Entry 1OC9 (X-ray diffraction, 2.35 A resolution); this record covers chains A and B.

[Chain A]
Protein: Tryparedoxin II
Source organism: Crithidia fasciculata
UniProt: O77093 (O77093); numbering as in UniProt (aligned over 14-165)
Chain sequence (152 residues; each row starts with the number of its first residue):
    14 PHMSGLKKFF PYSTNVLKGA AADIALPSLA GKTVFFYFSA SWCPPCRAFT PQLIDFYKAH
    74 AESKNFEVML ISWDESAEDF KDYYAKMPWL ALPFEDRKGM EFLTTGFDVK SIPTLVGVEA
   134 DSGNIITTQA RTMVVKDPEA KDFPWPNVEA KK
Unresolved in the structure: 14
Construct notes: conflict Ser76 (Lys in O77093)

[Chain B]
Protein: Tryparedoxin II
Source organism: Crithidia fasciculata
UniProt: O77093 (O77093); numbering as in UniProt (aligned over 14-165)
Chain sequence (152 residues; row label = number of the first residue in the row):
    14 PHMSGLKKFF PYSTNVLKGA AADIALPSLA GKTVFFYFSA SWCPPCRAFT PQLIDFYKAH
    74 AEKKNFEVML ISWDESAEDF KDYYAKMPWL ALPFEDRKGM EFLTTGFDVK SIPTLVGVEA
   134 DSGNIITTQA RTMVVKDPEA KDFPWPNVEA KK
Unresolved in the structure: 14, 163-165

[Interface between chain A and chain B]
Residue-residue contacts (29; chain A residue first):
  Gly119(A) - Trp55(B)
  Gly119(A) - Pro57(B)
  Gly119(A) - Arg60(B)  hydrogen bond (backbone-side chain)
  Phe120(A) - Trp55(B)
  Phe120(A) - Pro57(B)
  Asp121(A) - Ser54(B)
  Glu132(A) - Ser124(B)  hydrogen bond
  Gly136(A) - Pro58(B)
  Asn137(A) - Ser124(B)  hydrogen bond
  Asn137(A) - Ile125(B)
  Asn137(A) - Pro126(B)  hydrogen bond (side chain-backbone)
  Asn137(A) - Arg144(B)  hydrogen bond
  Ile138(A) - Trp55(B)  hydrophobic
  Ile138(A) - Cys56(B)  hydrophobic
  Ile138(A) - Pro57(B)
  Ile138(A) - Pro58(B)
  Ile138(A) - Ser124(B)
  Ile138(A) - Ile125(B)  hydrogen bond (backbone-backbone)
  Ile139(A) - Trp86(B)
  Thr141(A) - Trp55(B)
  Gln142(A) - Glu88(B)  hydrogen bond
  Pro159(A) - Lys123(B)
  Asn160(A) - Trp86(B)
  Asn160(A) - Met113(B)
  Glu162(A) - Trp55(B)
  Glu162(A) - Trp86(B)
  Glu162(A) - Glu88(B)
  Ala163(A) - Met113(B)  hydrophobic
  Ala163(A) - Glu114(B)
Also at the interface, not in a pair above, chain A (17 interface residues in all): Phe22, Ser135, Thr140
Also at the interface, not in a pair above, chain B (17 interface residues in all): Asp87, Thr127

[Overview]
The chain A/chain B interface involves 17 residues from each chain; the contacts include 7 hydrogen bonds.
Polar pairs include Gly119(A)-Arg60(B), Glu132(A)-Ser124(B) and Asn137(A)-Ser124(B).
Here chain A is Tryparedoxin II and chain B is Tryparedoxin II, both from Crithidia fasciculata. Entry 1OC9
(TRYPAREDOXIN II FROM C.FASCICULATA solved by MR) was determined by X-ray diffraction.
